PDB entry 5HME | X-ray diffraction, 2.15 A resolution | chain A

[Chain A]
Protein: Triazine hydrolase
Source organism: Arthrobacter aurescens
Notes: EC 3.8.1.8
Reference sequence: Q6SJY7 (Q6SJY7_ARTAU); residues -1 to 456 here correspond to UniProt positions 12-469 (UniProt number = residue number + 13)
Chain sequence (458 residues; numbered -1 to 456; the number before each row is that of its first residue; numbers below 1 keep their minus sign (Glu-1 is residue -1)):
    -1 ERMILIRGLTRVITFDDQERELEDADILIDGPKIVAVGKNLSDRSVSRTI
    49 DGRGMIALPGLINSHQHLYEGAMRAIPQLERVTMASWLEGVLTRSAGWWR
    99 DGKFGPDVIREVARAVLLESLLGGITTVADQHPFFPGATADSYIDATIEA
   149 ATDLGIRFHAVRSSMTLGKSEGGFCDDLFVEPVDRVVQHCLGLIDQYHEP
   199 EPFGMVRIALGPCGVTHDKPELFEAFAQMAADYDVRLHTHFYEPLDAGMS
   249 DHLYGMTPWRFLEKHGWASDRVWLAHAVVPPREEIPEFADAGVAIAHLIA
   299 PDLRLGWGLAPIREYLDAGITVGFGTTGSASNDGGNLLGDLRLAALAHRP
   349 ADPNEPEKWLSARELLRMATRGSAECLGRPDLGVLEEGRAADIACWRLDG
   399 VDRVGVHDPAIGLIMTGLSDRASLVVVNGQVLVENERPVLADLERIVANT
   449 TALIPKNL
Unresolved in the structure: 455-456
Differences from the reference sequence: conflict Asn38 (Asp51 in Q6SJY7), Pro131 (Leu144 in Q6SJY7), Val159 (Ala172 in Q6SJY7), Leu303 (Met316 in Q6SJY7); engineered mutation Thr214 (Pro227 in Q6SJY7), His215 (Tyr228 in Q6SJY7)
Bound ions: Zn2+: His63, His65

[In short]
The Zn2+ site is built by His63 and His65.
Chain A is Triazine hydrolase (Arthrobacter aurescens); the structure, Crystal structure of Triazine Hydrolase
variant (P214T/Y215H), was determined by X-ray diffraction (same publication as 5HMD and 5HMF).
